PDB entry 7CSY | X-ray diffraction, 2.29 A resolution | chains C and D of the 6 polymer chains in the assembly

Chain C (and D):
Protein: HTH cro/C1-type domain-containing protein
Source organism: Pseudomonas aeruginosa PAO1
Notes: chain D of this document is another copy of the same molecule, construct and numbering; everything in this record applies to it too
UniProt: Q9HVC1 (Q9HVC1_PSEAE); residue numbers follow UniProt; this construct covers 1-101
Amino-acid sequence (101 residues; each row starts with the number of its first residue):
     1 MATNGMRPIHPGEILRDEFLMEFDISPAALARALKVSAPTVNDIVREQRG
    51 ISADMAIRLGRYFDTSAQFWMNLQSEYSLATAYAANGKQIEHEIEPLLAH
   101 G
Not modelled in the structure: 1-5, 98-101 (chain D: 1-3, 99-101)

Interface between chain C and chain D:
Residue-residue contacts - 51 pairs, chain C then chain D:
  Ala33(C) with Ile94(D)
  Leu34(C) with Ile94(D)
  Lys35(C) with Glu93(D), hydrogen bond (side chain-backbone)
  Ala53(C) with Ser78(D); Ala82(D), hydrophobic
  Asp54(C) with Ile90(D)
  Ile57(C) with Leu79(D), hydrophobic; Ala82(D), hydrophobic; Tyr83(D); Ile90(D), hydrophobic
  Arg58(C) with Ile90(D); Glu93(D), salt bridge; Ile94(D)
  Arg61(C) with Glu91(D), hydrogen bond (side chain-backbone); Ile94(D), hydrogen bond (side chain-backbone); Pro96(D)
  Tyr62(C) with Ile94(D), hydrophobic; Glu95(D); Pro96(D); Leu97(D)
  Asp64(C) with Leu98(D)
  Gln68(C) with Ser75(D); Glu76(D); Leu79(D)
  Met71(C) with Ser75(D)
  Ser75(C) with Gln68(D), hydrogen bond; Met71(D)
  Glu76(C) with Gln68(D)
  Ser78(C) with Ala53(D)
  Leu79(C) with Ile57(D), hydrophobic; Ala67(D), hydrophobic; Gln68(D); Met71(D), hydrophobic
  Ala82(C) with Ala53(D), hydrophobic; Ile57(D)
  Tyr83(C) with Ile57(D)
  Asn86(C) with Asp54(D)
  Ile90(C) with Asp54(D); Ile57(D), hydrophobic; Arg58(D)
  Glu91(C) with Arg61(D), hydrogen bond (backbone-side chain)
  Glu93(C) with Lys35(D), hydrogen bond (backbone-side chain); Arg58(D), salt bridge
  Ile94(C) with Ala33(D); Leu34(D); Arg58(D); Arg61(D), hydrogen bond (backbone-side chain)
  Glu95(C) with Tyr62(D)
  Pro96(C) with Arg61(D); Tyr62(D)
  Leu97(C) with Tyr62(D), hydrogen bond (backbone-backbone)
Interface residues without a listed pair, chain C (31 interface residues in all): Phe23, Ile25, Phe63, Ala67, Asn72
Interface residues without a listed pair, chain D (30 interface residues in all): Phe23, Ile25, Asn72, Asn86

Overview:
31 residues of chain C face 30 of chain D across their interface, with 8 hydrogen bonds and 2 salt bridges.
Polar contacts include Arg58(C)-Glu93(D), Lys35(C)-Glu93(D) and Arg61(C)-Glu91(D).
Chain C and chain D are both HTH cro/C1-type domain-containing protein (Pseudomonas aeruginosa PAO1); the
structure, Pseudomonas aeruginosa antitoxin HigA with higBA promoter, was determined by X-ray diffraction
(same publication as 7CSV and 7CSW).
